PDB entry 9G8S | electron microscopy, 3.96 A resolution | chains Q and K of the 51 polymer chains in the assembly

[Chain Q]
Molecule: XkdT-related protein
Organism: Clostridioides phage phiCD508
UniProtKB: J9QE20 (J9QE20_9CAUD); numbering as in UniProt (aligned over 1-157)
Amino-acid sequence (157 residues; row label = number of the first residue in the row):
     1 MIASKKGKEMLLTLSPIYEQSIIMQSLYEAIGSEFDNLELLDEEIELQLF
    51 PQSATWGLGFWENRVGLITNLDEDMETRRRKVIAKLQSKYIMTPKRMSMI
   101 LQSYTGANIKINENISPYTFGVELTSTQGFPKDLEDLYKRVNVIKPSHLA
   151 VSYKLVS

[Chain K]
Molecule: Baseplate J family protein
Organism: Clostridioides phage phiCD508
UniProtKB: J9QE72 (J9QE72_9CAUD); residue numbers follow UniProt; this construct covers 1-378
Amino-acid sequence (378 residues; each row starts with the number of its first residue):
     1 MERELPIPVFLTEDEDSVHERMLSNFQDVSTLEGDFIYDATRPTAEQIAE
    51 LKQLGLQNNLKIAFPQTSYGTYLEWLGECKGVFKNQPTKATGVITFTGVQ
   101 GTIITKGTIVTTIATDEKQSIEFELLETKTIGENETVDIKAESRIVGTIG
   151 NVSKGSISVLLGSISGVKSITNKEDFRGGTDIEDEEHFRERVLVAEQEDK
   201 LSGASSDYIRWAKEVDGVGYAYVVSEWAGAGTVKVLILDKNRKAATQELI
   251 DKVQEYIYPLNISEGENRDGKAPIGALVTVVTPDTLLINVKASFIFSNGF
   301 SEETVLNNLKTKIDKYLDKIDLGGTVSYNAIQAIVGSMMLTDEGIEDFSN
   351 LTINDVKENIKLQDQVVGIGEIVNEVVG
Not modelled in the structure: 1, 376-378

[Interface between chain Q and chain K]
Pairs across the interface - 78 pairs, chain Q then chain K:
  Ile23(Q) - Val29(K)  hydrophobic
  Ile23(Q) - Ile37(K)  hydrophobic
  Ser26(Q) - Asn25(K)  hydrogen bond (backbone-side chain)
  Ser26(Q) - Phe26(K)
  Leu27(Q) - Phe26(K)  hydrophobic
  Leu27(Q) - Thr41(K)
  Glu29(Q) - Asn25(K)
  Ala30(Q) - Met22(K)
  Ala30(Q) - Asn25(K)
  Ile31(Q) - Met22(K)  hydrophobic
  Glu34(Q) - Val18(K)
  Glu34(Q) - Arg21(K)  salt bridge
  Glu34(Q) - Met22(K)
  Asn37(Q) - Arg21(K)
  Leu38(Q) - Ile48(K)  hydrophobic
  Leu38(Q) - Lys52(K)
  Leu41(Q) - Phe10(K)  hydrophobic
  Leu41(Q) - Lys52(K)
  Leu41(Q) - Leu56(K)  hydrophobic
  Glu44(Q) - Phe10(K)
  Ile45(Q) - Leu11(K)  hydrophobic
  Ile45(Q) - Leu56(K)  hydrophobic
  Ile45(Q) - Asn59(K)
  Ile45(Q) - Leu60(K)  hydrophobic
  Gln48(Q) - Leu60(K)
  Gln48(Q) - Phe64(K)
  Leu49(Q) - Ala63(K)  hydrophobic
  Trp56(Q) - Pro8(K)
  Trp56(Q) - Leu60(K)  hydrophobic
  Phe60(Q) - Leu5(K)  hydrophobic
  Phe60(Q) - Pro6(K)
  Phe60(Q) - Leu60(K)  hydrophobic
  Phe60(Q) - Phe64(K)  hydrophobic
  Phe60(Q) - Gln66(K)
  Trp61(Q) - Phe64(K)
  Asn63(Q) - Arg3(K)  hydrogen bond (backbone-side chain)
  Asn63(Q) - Gln66(K)  hydrogen bond (backbone-side chain)
  Arg64(Q) - Pro65(K)
  Arg64(Q) - Gln66(K)
  Arg64(Q) - Lys80(K)
  Arg64(Q) - Glu196(K)  salt bridge
  Val65(Q) - Gln197(K)
  Lys85(Q) - Gln197(K)  hydrogen bond (side chain-backbone)
  Lys85(Q) - Asp199(K)  salt bridge
  Ser88(Q) - Asp199(K)
  Ser88(Q) - Lys200(K)
  Ser88(Q) - Leu201(K)
  Lys89(Q) - Ala195(K)  hydrogen bond (side chain-backbone)
  Lys89(Q) - Glu196(K)  hydrogen bond (side chain-backbone)
  Lys89(Q) - Glu198(K)  hydrogen bond (side chain-backbone)
  Lys89(Q) - Asp199(K)
  Lys89(Q) - Lys200(K)
  Met92(Q) - Leu201(K)  hydrophobic
  Tyr118(Q) - Ala230(K)
  Tyr118(Q) - Gly231(K)
  Tyr118(Q) - Gly275(K)  hydrogen bond (side chain-backbone)
  Val143(Q) - Leu201(K)
  Val143(Q) - Ala204(K)
  Ile144(Q) - Leu201(K)  hydrophobic
  Ile144(Q) - Ala204(K)
  Lys145(Q) - Ala204(K)
  Lys145(Q) - Glu226(K)  salt bridge
  Pro146(Q) - Gly203(K)
  Pro146(Q) - Ala204(K)
  Ser147(Q) - Gly203(K)  hydrogen bond (backbone-backbone)
  Ser147(Q) - Ala204(K)
  Ser147(Q) - Tyr208(K)
  Ser147(Q) - Ser225(K)  hydrogen bond (backbone-side chain)
  Ser147(Q) - Glu226(K)
  Ser147(Q) - Val233(K)
  His148(Q) - Ala230(K)
  His148(Q) - Gly231(K)  hydrogen bond (backbone-backbone)
  His148(Q) - Thr232(K)
  His148(Q) - Val233(K)
  His148(Q) - Gly275(K)
  His148(Q) - Ala276(K)
  Leu149(Q) - Glu226(K)
  Ala150(Q) - Glu226(K)
Also at the interface, not in a pair above, chain Q (41 interface residues in all): Met24, Phe35, Asp42, Gly66, Leu86, Tyr90, Thr119, Val151
Also at the interface, not in a pair above, chain K (49 interface residues in all): Ile7, Phe36, Thr44, Leu51, Leu76, Ser205, Ile274

[Overview]
Chain Q and chain K form an interface of 41 and 49 residues respectively, with 11 hydrogen bonds and 4 salt
bridges. Polar pairs include Glu34(Q)-Arg21(K), Arg64(Q)-Glu196(K) and Lys85(Q)-Asp199(K).
Chain Q is XkdT-related protein and chain K is Baseplate J family protein, both from Clostridioides phage
phiCD508; the structure, C3 reconstruction of extended phiCD508 needle, was determined by electron microscopy,
deposited together with 9GB0, 9GB1, 9GB2, 9GB5 and 9GB7.
